2GHO - chains A and C of the 4 polymer chains in the assembly; structure by X-ray diffraction, 5.00 A resolution (low resolution: residue-level contacts below are approximate; hydrogen-bond / salt-bridge calls are withheld).

Chain A:
Protein: DNA-directed RNA polymerase subunit alpha
Source organism: Thermus aquaticus
Notes: EC 2.7.7.6
Reference sequence: Q9KWU8 (RPOA_THEAQ); numbering as in UniProt (aligned over 1-314)
Chain sequence (314 residues; each row starts with the number of its first residue):
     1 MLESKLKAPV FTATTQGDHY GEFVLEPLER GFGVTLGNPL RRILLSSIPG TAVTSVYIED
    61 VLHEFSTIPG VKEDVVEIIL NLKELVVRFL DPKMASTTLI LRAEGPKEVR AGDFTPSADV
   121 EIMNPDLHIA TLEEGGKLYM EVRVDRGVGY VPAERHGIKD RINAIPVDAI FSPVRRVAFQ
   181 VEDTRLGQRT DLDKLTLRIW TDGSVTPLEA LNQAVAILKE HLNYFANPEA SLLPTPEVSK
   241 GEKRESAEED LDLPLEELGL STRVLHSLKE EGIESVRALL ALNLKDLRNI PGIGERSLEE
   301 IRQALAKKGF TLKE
Disordered / not traced: 1-5, 236-314

Chain C:
Protein: DNA-directed RNA polymerase subunit beta
Source organism: Thermus aquaticus
Notes: EC 2.7.7.6
Reference sequence: Q9KWU7 (RPOB_THEAQ); numbering as in UniProt (aligned over 1-1119)
Chain sequence (1119 residues; each row starts with the number of its first residue):
     1 MEIKRFGRIR EVIPLPPLTE IQVESYKKAL QADVPPEKRE NVGIQAAFKE TFPIEEGDKG
    61 KGGLVLDFLE YRIGDPPFSQ DECREKDLTY QAPLYARLQL IHKDTGLIKE DEVFLGHLPL
   121 MTEDGSFIIN GADRVIVSQI HRSPGVYFTP DPARPGRYIA SIIPLPKRGP WIDLEVEASG
   181 VVTMKVNKRK FPLVLLLRVL GYDQETLVRE LSAYGDLVQG LLDEAVLAMR PEEAMVRLFT
   241 LLRPGDPPKK DKALAYLFGL LADPKRYDLG EAGRYKAEEK LGVGLSGRTL VRFEDGEFKD
   301 EVFLPTLRYL FALTAGVPGH EVDDIDHLGN RRIRTVGELM ADQFRVGLAR LARGVRERMV
   361 MGSPDTLTPA KLVNSRPLEA ALREFFSRSQ LSQFKDETNP LSSLRHKRRI SALGPGGLTR
   421 ERAGFDVRDV HRTHYGRICP VETPEGANIG LITSLAAYAR VDALGFIRTP YRRVKNGVVT
   481 EEVVYMTASE EDRYTIAQAN TPLEGDRIAT DRVVARRRGE PVIVAPEEVE FMDVSPKQVF
   541 SLNTNLIPFL EHDDANRALM GSNMQTQAVP LIRAQAPVVM TGLEERVVRD SLAALYAEED
   601 GEVVKVDGTR IAVRYEDGRL VEHPLRRYAR SNQGTAFDQR PRVRVGQRVK KGDLLADGPA
   661 SEEGFLALGQ NVLVAIMPFD GYNFEDAIVI SEELLKRDFY TSIHIERYEI EARDTKLGPE
   721 RITRDIPHLS EAALRDLDEE GIVRIGAEVK PGDILVGRTS FKGEQEPSPE ERLLRSIFGE
   781 KARDVKDTSL RVPPGEGGIV VGRLRLRRGD PGVELKPGVR EVVRVFVAQK RKLQVGDKLA
   841 NRHGNKGVVA KILPVEDMPH LPDGTPVDVI LNPLGVPSRM NLGQILETHL GLAGYFLGQR
   901 YISPVFDGAT EPEIKELLAE AFNLYFGKRQ GEGFGVDKRE KEVLARAEKL GLVSPGKSPE
   961 EQLKELFDLG KVVLYDGRTG EPFEGPIVVG QMFIMKLYHM VEDKMHARST GPYSLITQQP
  1021 LGGKAQFGGQ RFGEMEVWAL EAYGAAHTLQ EMLTIKSDDI EGRNAAYQAI IKGEDVPEPS
  1081 VPESFRVLVK ELQALALDVQ TLDEKDNPVD IFEGLASKR
Disordered / not traced: 1115-1119

How chain A and chain C interact:
Pairs across the interface (8; chain A residue first):
  Leu62(A) with Gly746(C)
  Val71(A) with Asp607(C); Gly608(C)
  Lys72(A) with Gly608(C)
  Val177(A) with Gly864(C)
  Ala178(A) with Gly864(C)
  Val181(A) with Asp937(C); Lys938(C)
Interface residues without a listed pair, chain A (7 interface residues in all): Glu73
Interface residues without a listed pair, chain C (7 interface residues in all): Val606

In short:
The chain A/chain C interface involves 7 residues from each chain.
Chain A is DNA-directed RNA polymerase subunit alpha and chain C is DNA-directed RNA polymerase subunit beta,
both from Thermus aquaticus; the structure, Recombinant Thermus aquaticus RNA polymerase for Structural
Studies, was determined by X-ray diffraction.
